Entry 5EY1 (X-ray diffraction, 2.00 A resolution); this record covers chains A and B.

[Chain A (and B)]
Protein: GTP-sensing transcriptional pleiotropic repressor CodY
Organism: Staphylococcus aureus (strain Mu3 / ATCC 700698)
Notes: chain B of this document is another copy of the same molecule, construct and numbering; everything in this record applies to it too
UniProtKB: A7X1N2 (CODY_STAA1); numbering as in UniProt (aligned over 1-257)
Chain sequence (274 residues; row label = number of the first residue in the row; numbers below 1 keep their minus sign (His-16 is residue -16)):
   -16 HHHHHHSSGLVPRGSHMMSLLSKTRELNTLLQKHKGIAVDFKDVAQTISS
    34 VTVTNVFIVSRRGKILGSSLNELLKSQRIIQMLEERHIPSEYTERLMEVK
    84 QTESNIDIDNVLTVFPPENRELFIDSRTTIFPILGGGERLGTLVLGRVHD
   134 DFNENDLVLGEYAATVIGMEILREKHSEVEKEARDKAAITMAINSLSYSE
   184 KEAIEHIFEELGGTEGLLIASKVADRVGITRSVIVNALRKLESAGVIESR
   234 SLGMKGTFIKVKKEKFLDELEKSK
Disordered / not traced: -16 to 0, 196-197, 203-211, 234-239 (chain B: -16 to 0, 169-257)
Sequence notes: expression tag (-16 to 0)
Residues lining bound ligands:
  - GTP (guanosine-5'-triphosphate): Ala21, Val22, Asp23, Phe24, Ser43, Arg44, Arg45, Lys47, Leu49, Glu153, Ile154, Arg156, Glu157, Lys158, Glu161
  - isoleucine (ILE): Phe40, Arg61, Ile62, Met65, Ile71, Pro72, Tyr75, Thr96, Val97, Phe98, Pro99, Pro100
UniProt features mapped onto this chain:
  - DNA-binding region: Ala203 to Arg222 (H-T-H motif)
  - binding site (GTP): Val22, Phe24, Ser43, Arg44, Arg45, Lys47, Glu153, Lys158
  - binding site (L-isoleucine): Arg61, Thr96, Phe98
  - mutagenesis: Glu153 (E153A: Decreases GTP-binding affinity)
Reported in the primary citation:
  - specificity-determining residues: Glu153 (proposed by the authors, not directly observed)
  - mutagenesis - S43A/R45A/K47A/H70A/K158A, E153A: decreased binding to GTP
  - mutagenesis - E153A (1.7-fold): decreased binding to in the absence of GTP

[Interface between chain A and chain B]
Residue-residue contacts (43):
  Ser2(A) with Glu137(B)
  Leu3(A) with Leu3(B), hydrophobic
  Leu4(A) with Glu137(B); Leu140(B), hydrophobic; Val141(B), hydrophobic; Glu144(B)
  Thr7(A) with Val141(B); Tyr145(B)
  Arg8(A) with Glu144(B), salt bridge
  Asn11(A) with Glu144(B); Thr148(B), hydrogen bond
  Leu14(A) with Thr148(B)
  Gln15(A) with Leu117(B); Gly118(B); Gly119(B), hydrogen bond (backbone-backbone); Gly120(B), hydrogen bond (backbone-backbone); Thr148(B), hydrogen bond
  Lys16(A) with Gly120(B)
  His17(A) with Gly119(B)
  Ile20(A) with Leu155(B), hydrophobic
  Leu117(A) with Gln15(B); Lys16(B)
  Gly118(A) with Gln15(B)
  Gly119(A) with Gln15(B), hydrogen bond (backbone-backbone)
  Gly120(A) with Gln15(B), hydrogen bond (backbone-backbone)
  Leu140(A) with Leu4(B), hydrophobic
  Val141(A) with Leu4(B), hydrophobic; Thr7(B); Tyr145(B), hydrogen bond (backbone-side chain)
  Leu142(A) with Tyr145(B)
  Glu144(A) with Arg8(B), salt bridge; Asn11(B)
  Tyr145(A) with Asn11(B); Tyr145(B), hydrophobic; Thr148(B)
  Thr148(A) with Asn11(B); Leu14(B); Gln15(B), hydrogen bond
  Met152(A) with Leu14(B), hydrophobic; Val149(B), hydrophobic; Met152(B), hydrophobic
  Glu153(A) with Met152(B)
  Arg156(A) with Arg156(B)
Also at the interface, not in a pair above, chain A (29 interface residues in all): Glu137, Val149, Leu155, His159, Glu163
Also at the interface, not in a pair above, chain B (28 interface residues in all): Ser2, Ile20, Thr85, Glu153, His159, Ser160

[Summary]
The interface between chain A and chain B involves 29 residues on one side and 28 on the other, with 8
hydrogen bonds and 2 salt bridges. Polar pairs include Arg8(A)-Glu144(B), Asn11(A)-Thr148(B) and
Gln15(A)-Thr148(B). Chain A binds isoleucine and GTP. From the paper: S43A/R45A/K47A/H70A/K158A and E153A of
chain A reduce binding to GTP; the specificity determinant Glu153(A).
Both chains are GTP-sensing transcriptional pleiotropic repressor CodY (Staphylococcus aureus (strain Mu3 /
ATCC 700698)). Entry 5EY1 (Crystal structure of CodY from Staphylococcus aureus with GTP and Ile) was
determined by X-ray diffraction together with 5EY0 and 5EY2 from the same study.
